9FJD - chains 1 and 2 of the 3 polymer chains in the assembly; structure by electron microscopy, 2.15 A resolution.

# Chain 1
Molecule: Capsid protein VP1
From: Coxsackievirus B1
Reference sequence: A0A7T7KAA0 (A0A7T7KAA0_9ENTO); residues 58-277 here correspond to UniProt positions 628-847 (UniProt number = residue number + 570)
Chain sequence (220 residues; each row starts with the number of its first residue):
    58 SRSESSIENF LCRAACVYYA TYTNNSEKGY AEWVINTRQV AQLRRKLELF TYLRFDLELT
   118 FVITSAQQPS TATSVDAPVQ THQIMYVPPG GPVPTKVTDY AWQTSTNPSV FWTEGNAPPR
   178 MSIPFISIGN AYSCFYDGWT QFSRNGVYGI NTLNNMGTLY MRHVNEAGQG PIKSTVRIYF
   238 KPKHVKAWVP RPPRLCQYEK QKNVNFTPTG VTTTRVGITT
Not modelled in the structure: 198-202
Sequence notes: conflict Ala71 (Ser641 in A0A7T7KAA0), Glu84 (Lys654 in A0A7T7KAA0), Tyr87 (Phe657 in A0A7T7KAA0), Thr130 (Ser700 in A0A7T7KAA0), Thr155 (Lys725 in A0A7T7KAA0), Thr264 (Ser834 in A0A7T7KAA0), Thr266 (Ile836 in A0A7T7KAA0), Thr271 (Ser841 in A0A7T7KAA0), Val273 (Thr843 in A0A7T7KAA0), Gly274 (Asp844 in A0A7T7KAA0), Thr276 (Ile846 in A0A7T7KAA0)
Reported in the primary citation:
  - conformationally variable residues (order/disorder transition): Thr197 to Val204

# Chain 2
Molecule: Capsid protein VP2
From: Coxsackievirus B1
Reference sequence: A0A7T7KAA0 (A0A7T7KAA0_9ENTO); residues 12-260 here correspond to UniProt positions 81-329 (UniProt number = residue number + 69)
Chain sequence (249 residues; row label = number of the first residue in the row):
    12 RVRSITLGNS TITTQECANV VVGYGVWPEY LKDNEATAED QPTQPDVATC RFYTLESVQW
    72 MKNSAGWWWK LPDALSQMGL FGQNMQYHYL GRTGYTIHVQ CNASKFHQGC LLVVCVPEAE
   132 MGCSNLNNTP EFAELSGGDT ARMFTDTQIG ETNSKKVQTA VWNAGMGVGV GNLTIYPHQW
   192 INLRTNNSAT IVMPYINSVP MDNMFRHNNL TLMIIPFVPL NYSEGSSPYV PITVTIAPMC
   252 AEYNGLRLA
Not modelled in the structure: 44-53
Sequence notes: conflict Ala144 (Ser213 in A0A7T7KAA0), Thr151 (Ser220 in A0A7T7KAA0), Ile160 (Val229 in A0A7T7KAA0), Thr163 (Ser232 in A0A7T7KAA0), Ser165 (Ala234 in A0A7T7KAA0), Tyr187 (Phe256 in A0A7T7KAA0), Ile202 (Leu271 in A0A7T7KAA0)

# How chain 1 and chain 2 interact
Residue-residue contacts (77; chain 1 residue first):
  Tyr109(1) with Glu129(2), hydrogen bond; Ile207(2), hydrophobic; Asn208(2); Ser209(2)
  Asn187(1) with Ser209(2), hydrogen bond (backbone-backbone); Pro211(2)
  Ala188(1) with Ser209(2)
  Ser190(1) with Ser209(2), hydrogen bond
  Phe192(1) with Glu129(2); Glu131(2)
  Tyr193(1) with Glu129(2); Glu131(2), hydrogen bond (backbone-side chain); Arg217(2); His218(2)
  Asp194(1) with Lys81(2), salt bridge; Glu129(2), hydrogen bond (backbone-side chain); Ala130(2); His218(2); Asn219(2), hydrogen bond (backbone-backbone); Thr222(2)
  Gly195(1) with Arg217(2); His218(2)
  Trp196(1) with Phe143(2), hydrophobic; Leu146(2), hydrophobic; Arg217(2), hydrogen bond (backbone-backbone)
  Thr197(1) with Arg217(2)
  Tyr205(1) with Ala130(2); Glu131(2); Met132(2), hydrogen bond (side chain-backbone); Thr140(2); Leu146(2)
  Val246(1) with Tyr35(2); Pro128(2), hydrophobic; Ile207(2), hydrophobic
  Pro247(1) with Ile186(2), hydrophobic; Tyr187(2)
  Arg248(1) with Pro128(2), hydrogen bond (side chain-backbone); Glu129(2), hydrogen bond (side chain-backbone); Tyr187(2), hydrogen bond
  Pro249(1) with Val179(2); Asn183(2); Ile186(2); Tyr187(2)
  Pro250(1) with Val179(2)
  Arg251(1) with Gly178(2)
  Leu252(1) with Asn174(2); Gly178(2), hydrogen bond (backbone-backbone); Val179(2); Gly180(2)
  Cys253(1) with Asn174(2); Gly178(2), hydrogen bond (backbone-backbone)
  Glu256(1) with Leu137(2)
  Lys257(1) with Leu137(2); Asn138(2), hydrogen bond
  Lys259(1) with Asn138(2)
  Asn260(1) with Leu137(2)
  Val261(1) with Glu131(2); Met132(2); Gly133(2)
  Asn262(1) with Gly133(2); Cys134(2), hydrogen bond (side chain-backbone); Asn136(2), hydrogen bond (side chain-backbone); Leu137(2), hydrogen bond (side chain-backbone); Asn139(2), hydrogen bond (side chain-backbone)
  Phe263(1) with Leu137(2); Gln169(2); Asn174(2); Gly176(2); Met177(2); Gly178(2)
  Thr264(1) with Leu137(2)
  Pro265(1) with Gln159(2); Gln169(2); Asn174(2)
  Thr266(1) with Trp173(2), hydrogen bond (backbone-side chain); Asn174(2), hydrogen bond (backbone-side chain)
  Val268(1) with Trp173(2), hydrophobic
Interface residues without a listed pair, chain 1 (34 interface residues in all): Thr108, Gly186, Gly206, Leu210
Interface residues without a listed pair, chain 2 (41 interface residues in all): Val127, Pro141, Ala171, Leu184, Val210

# In short
Chain 1 and chain 2 form an interface of 34 and 41 residues respectively, with 20 hydrogen bonds and 1 salt
bridge. Among the polar pairs are Asp194(1)-Lys81(2), Tyr109(1)-Glu129(2) and Ser190(1)-Ser209(2). The paper
reports conformational variability at Thr197(1).
Here chain 1 is Capsid protein VP1 and chain 2 is Capsid protein VP2, both from Coxsackievirus B1. Entry 9FJD
(Expanded CVB1-VLP (Tween80)) was determined by electron microscopy together with 9FJC and 9FJE from the same
study.
